Entry 5GAP (electron microscopy, 3.60 A resolution); this record covers chains V and K of the 12 polymer chains in the assembly.

== Chain V ==
Molecule: U4 snRNA, 5' region, nucleotides 1-67
Organism: Saccharomyces cerevisiae
Sequence (67 nucleotides; numbered 1 to 67; the number before each row is that of its first residue):
     1 AUCCUUAUGCACGGGAAAUACGCAUAUCAGUGAGGAUUCGUCCGAGAUUG
    51 UGUUUUUGCUGGUUGAA

== Chain K ==
Protein: 13 kDa ribonucleoprotein-associated protein
Organism: Saccharomyces cerevisiae
UniProtKB: P39990 (SNU13_YEAST); numbering as in UniProt (aligned over 1-126)
Sequence (126 residues; row label = number of the first residue in the row):
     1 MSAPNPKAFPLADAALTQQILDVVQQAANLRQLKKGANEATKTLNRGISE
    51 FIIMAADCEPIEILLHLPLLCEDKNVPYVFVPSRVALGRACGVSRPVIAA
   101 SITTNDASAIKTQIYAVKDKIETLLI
Unresolved in the structure: 1-2

== Interface between chain V and chain K ==
Contacting residue pairs (30; chain V residue first):
  U5(V) with Ala109(K), sugar contact
  U6(V) with Gln26(K), hydrogen bond to the sugar; Asn29(K), sugar contact; Leu30(K), sugar contact
  A7(V) with Asn29(K), hydrogen bond to the sugar
  A29(V) with Arg95(K), salt bridge to the phosphate
  G30(V) with Lys35(K), base contact; Gly36(K), sugar contact; Val93(K), base contact; Arg95(K), salt bridge to the phosphate; Val97(K), sugar contact
  U31(V) with Gly36(K), phosphate contact; Ala37(K), hydrogen bond to the phosphate; Glu59(K), hydrogen bond to the base; Ile63(K), sugar contact; Arg84(K), base contact; Pro96(K), phosphate contact; Ile98(K), phosphate contact; Ala99(K), phosphate contact
  G32(V) with Lys35(K), base contact; Gly36(K), base contact; Asn38(K), hydrogen bond to the base; Glu39(K), hydrogen bond to the base
  C43(V) with Lys42(K), phosphate contact; Arg46(K), salt bridge to the phosphate
  G44(V) with Lys34(K), salt bridge to the phosphate; Glu39(K), hydrogen bond to the sugar; Lys42(K), hydrogen bond to the base
  A45(V) with Arg31(K), salt bridge to the phosphate; Lys35(K), salt bridge to the phosphate
Interface residues without a listed pair, chain V (11 interface residues in all): C42
Interface residues without a listed pair, chain K (24 interface residues in all): Cys58, Pro60

== Summary ==
11 residues of chain V and 24 residues of chain K are in contact; the contacts include 8 hydrogen bonds and 6
salt bridges. Among the polar pairs are U31(V)-Glu59(K), G32(V)-Asn38(K) and G32(V)-Glu39(K).
Here chain V is U4 snRNA, 5' region, nucleotides 1-67 and chain K is 13 kDa ribonucleoprotein-associated
protein, both from Saccharomyces cerevisiae. Entry 5GAP (Body region of the U4/U6.U5 tri-snRNP) was determined
by electron microscopy, deposited together with 5GAM, 5GAN and 5GAO.
